PDB entry 8IC7 | X-ray diffraction, 1.35 A resolution | chains B and A

== Chain B (and A) ==
Name: exo-beta-D-arabinofuranosidase
Source organism: Microbacterium arabinogalactanolyticum
Notes: chain A of this document is another copy of the same molecule, construct and numbering; everything in this record applies to it too
Sequence (867 residues; numbered -3 to 863; the number before each row is that of its first residue; numbers below 1 keep their minus sign (Met-3 is residue -3)):
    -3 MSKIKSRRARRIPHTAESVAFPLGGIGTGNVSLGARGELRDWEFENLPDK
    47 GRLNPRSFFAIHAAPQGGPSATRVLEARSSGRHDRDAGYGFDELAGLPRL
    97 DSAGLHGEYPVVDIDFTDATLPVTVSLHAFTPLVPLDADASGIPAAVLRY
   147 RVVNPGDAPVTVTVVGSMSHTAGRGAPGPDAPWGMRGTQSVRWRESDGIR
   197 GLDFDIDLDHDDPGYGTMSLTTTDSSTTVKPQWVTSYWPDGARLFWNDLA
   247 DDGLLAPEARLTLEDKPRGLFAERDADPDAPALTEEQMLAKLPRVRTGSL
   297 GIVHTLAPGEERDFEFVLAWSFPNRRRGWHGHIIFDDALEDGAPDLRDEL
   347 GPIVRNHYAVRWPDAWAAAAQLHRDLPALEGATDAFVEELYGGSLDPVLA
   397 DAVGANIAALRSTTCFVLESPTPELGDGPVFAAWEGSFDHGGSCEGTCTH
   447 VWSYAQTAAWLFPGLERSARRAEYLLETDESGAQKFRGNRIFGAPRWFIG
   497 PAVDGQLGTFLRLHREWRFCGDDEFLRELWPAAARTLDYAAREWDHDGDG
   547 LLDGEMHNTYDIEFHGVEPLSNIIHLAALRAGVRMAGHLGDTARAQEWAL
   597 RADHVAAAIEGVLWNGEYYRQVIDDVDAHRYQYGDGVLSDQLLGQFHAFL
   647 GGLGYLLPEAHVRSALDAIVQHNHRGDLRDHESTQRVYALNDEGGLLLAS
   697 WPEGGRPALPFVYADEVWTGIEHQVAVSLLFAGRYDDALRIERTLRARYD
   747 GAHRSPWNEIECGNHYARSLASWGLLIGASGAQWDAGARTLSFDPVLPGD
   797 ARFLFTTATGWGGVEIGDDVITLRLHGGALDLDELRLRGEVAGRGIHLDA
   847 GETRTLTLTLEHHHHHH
Disordered / not traced: -3 to 1, 857-863 (chain A: -3 to 2, 856-863)
Metal / ion sites: Mg2+ site 1 near Asp201 (its only coordinating residue here); Mg2+ site 2: Asp244, Asp248, Leu250; Mg2+ site 3 near Glu539 (its only coordinating residue here); Mg2+ site 4: Asp541, Asp543, Asp545, Leu547, Asp549
Residues lining bound ligands:
  - beta-D-arabinofuranose (BXX), molecule 1: Glu431, Cys440, His446, Val447, Arg483, Thr555, Asp557, Arg682, Tyr709, Trp714, Glu757, Cys758, Tyr762, Arg764
  - beta-D-arabinofuranose (BXX), molecule 2: Arg671, Asp676, His677, Leu693
From the paper describing this entry:
  - catalytic residues: Glu431, Asp557
  - binding site for beta-D-arabinofuranose: Glu431, Asp557

== Interface between chain B and chain A ==
Pairs across the interface (157):
  Glu13(B) - Arg78(A)
  Ser14(B) - Arg78(A)
  Ser14(B) - Asp80(A)
  Arg69(B) - Asp676(A)  salt bridge
  Arg74(B) - Arg675(A)
  Arg74(B) - Asn687(A)
  Ser75(B) - Leu686(A)
  Ser75(B) - Asn687(A)  hydrogen bond (backbone-side chain)
  Gly77(B) - His749(A)  hydrogen bond (backbone-side chain)
  Arg78(B) - Glu13(A)
  Arg78(B) - Ser14(A)
  Arg78(B) - His749(A)
  His79(B) - Leu686(A)
  His79(B) - Asn687(A)
  His79(B) - His749(A)  hydrogen bond (backbone-backbone)
  His79(B) - Arg750(A)
  Asp80(B) - Ser14(A)
  Asp80(B) - His749(A)
  Asp80(B) - Ile756(A)
  Arg81(B) - Ile756(A)
  Asp82(B) - Phe434(A)
  Asp82(B) - Asp435(A)  hydrogen bond (side chain-backbone)
  Asp82(B) - Ile756(A)
  Asp82(B) - Glu757(A)
  Asp82(B) - Gly759(A)  hydrogen bond (backbone-backbone)
  Asp82(B) - Asn760(A)  hydrogen bond (backbone-backbone)
  Ala83(B) - Phe434(A)  hydrophobic
  Ala83(B) - Tyr684(A)  hydrogen bond (backbone-side chain)
  Ala83(B) - Glu757(A)
  Ala83(B) - Gly759(A)
  Gly84(B) - Val683(A)
  Gly84(B) - Tyr684(A)
  Gly84(B) - Ile756(A)
  Gly84(B) - Glu757(A)
  Tyr85(B) - Arg682(A)
  Tyr85(B) - Val683(A)  hydrogen bond (backbone-backbone)
  Phe87(B) - Thr680(A)
  Phe87(B) - Gln681(A)
  Phe87(B) - Arg682(A)
  Phe87(B) - Val708(A)
  Phe87(B) - Tyr709(A)  hydrophobic
  Phe87(B) - Glu712(A)
  Leu90(B) - Thr680(A)
  Ala91(B) - Val683(A)
  Gly92(B) - His677(A)
  Gly92(B) - Ser679(A)  hydrogen bond (backbone-backbone)
  Gly92(B) - Val683(A)
  Leu93(B) - Ser679(A)  hydrogen bond (backbone-backbone)
  Leu93(B) - Thr680(A)
  Pro94(B) - Arg675(A)
  Pro94(B) - His677(A)
  Pro94(B) - Glu678(A)
  Ser232(B) - Arg626(A)
  Trp234(B) - Asp557(A)
  Trp234(B) - Ile558(A)
  Trp234(B) - Tyr627(A)
  Trp234(B) - Val708(A)  hydrophobic
  Trp234(B) - Tyr709(A)
  Asp236(B) - Arg626(A)  salt bridge
  Asp236(B) - Tyr627(A)  hydrogen bond
  Asp236(B) - Leu705(A)
  Ala238(B) - Thr680(A)
  Arg239(B) - Glu678(A)  hydrogen bond (side chain-backbone)
  Arg239(B) - Thr680(A)
  Arg239(B) - Arg702(A)
  Arg239(B) - Ala704(A)
  Arg239(B) - Leu705(A)
  Arg239(B) - Asp711(A)  salt bridge
  Leu240(B) - Leu705(A)  hydrophobic
  Trp242(B) - Glu678(A)  hydrogen bond
  Asn243(B) - Ala704(A)  hydrogen bond (side chain-backbone)
  Leu259(B) - Arg626(A)
  Leu259(B) - Leu705(A)  hydrophobic
  Glu260(B) - Arg626(A)  salt bridge
  Gly265(B) - Ile495(A)
  Leu266(B) - His553(A)
  Leu266(B) - Asp557(A)
  Ala268(B) - Phe494(A)
  Arg270(B) - Asp333(A)  hydrogen bond (side chain-backbone)
  Arg270(B) - Ala334(A)
  Arg270(B) - Leu335(A)  hydrogen bond (side chain-backbone)
  Arg270(B) - Phe494(A)
  Asp332(B) - Arg270(A)  hydrogen bond (backbone-side chain)
  Asp333(B) - Arg270(A)
  Ala334(B) - Arg270(A)
  Leu335(B) - Arg270(A)  hydrogen bond (backbone-side chain)
  Phe434(B) - Asp82(A)
  Asp435(B) - Asp82(A)  hydrogen bond (backbone-side chain)
  Phe494(B) - Ala268(A)
  Phe494(B) - Arg270(A)
  Ile495(B) - Gly265(A)
  His553(B) - Leu266(A)
  Asp557(B) - Trp234(A)
  Asp557(B) - Leu266(A)
  Ile558(B) - Trp234(A)
  Arg626(B) - Ser232(A)
  Arg626(B) - Asp236(A)  salt bridge
  Arg626(B) - Leu259(A)
  Arg626(B) - Glu260(A)  salt bridge
  Tyr627(B) - Trp234(A)
  Tyr627(B) - Asp236(A)  hydrogen bond
  Arg675(B) - Arg74(A)  hydrogen bond (backbone-side chain)
  Arg675(B) - Asp97(A)  salt bridge
  Arg675(B) - Asp114(A)  salt bridge
  Arg675(B) - Thr116(A)  hydrogen bond
  His677(B) - Gly92(A)
  His677(B) - Pro94(A)
  Glu678(B) - Gly92(A)
  Glu678(B) - Pro94(A)
  Glu678(B) - Trp242(A)  hydrogen bond
  Ser679(B) - Gly92(A)  hydrogen bond (backbone-backbone)
  Ser679(B) - Leu93(A)  hydrogen bond (backbone-backbone)
  Thr680(B) - Phe87(A)
  Thr680(B) - Leu90(A)
  Thr680(B) - Leu93(A)
  Thr680(B) - Ala238(A)
  Thr680(B) - Arg239(A)
  Gln681(B) - Phe87(A)
  Arg682(B) - Tyr85(A)
  Arg682(B) - Phe87(A)
  Val683(B) - Gly84(A)
  Val683(B) - Tyr85(A)  hydrogen bond (backbone-backbone)
  Val683(B) - Ala91(A)
  Val683(B) - Gly92(A)
  Tyr684(B) - Ala83(A)  hydrogen bond (side chain-backbone)
  Tyr684(B) - Gly84(A)
  Leu686(B) - Ser75(A)
  Leu686(B) - His79(A)
  Asn687(B) - Arg74(A)  hydrogen bond
  Asn687(B) - Ser75(A)  hydrogen bond (side chain-backbone)
  Glu689(B) - His79(A)
  Arg702(B) - Arg239(A)
  Ala704(B) - Arg239(A)
  Ala704(B) - Asn243(A)  hydrogen bond (backbone-side chain)
  Leu705(B) - Asp236(A)
  Leu705(B) - Arg239(A)
  Leu705(B) - Leu259(A)  hydrophobic
  Val708(B) - Phe87(A)
  Val708(B) - Trp234(A)  hydrophobic
  Tyr709(B) - Phe87(A)  hydrophobic
  Tyr709(B) - Trp234(A)
  Glu712(B) - Phe87(A)
  His749(B) - Gly77(A)  hydrogen bond (side chain-backbone)
  His749(B) - Arg78(A)
  His749(B) - His79(A)  hydrogen bond (backbone-backbone)
  His749(B) - Asp80(A)
  Arg750(B) - His79(A)
  Arg750(B) - Asp80(A)
  Ile756(B) - Asp80(A)
  Ile756(B) - Arg81(A)
  Ile756(B) - Asp82(A)
  Glu757(B) - Asp82(A)
  Glu757(B) - Ala83(A)
  Glu757(B) - Gly84(A)
  Gly759(B) - Asp82(A)  hydrogen bond (backbone-backbone)
  Gly759(B) - Ala83(A)
  Asn760(B) - Asp82(A)  hydrogen bond (backbone-backbone)
Other interface residues (no listed pair), chain B (82 interface residues in all): Arg36, Thr68, Gly86, Ala246, Glu269, Ser433, Phe482, Trp493, Leu674, Asp711, Cys758
Other interface residues (no listed pair), chain A (86 interface residues in all): Arg36, Arg69, Gly86, Ala115, Leu240, Glu269, Asp332, Ser433, Phe482, Trp493, Glu559, Glu689, Ala748, Cys758

== Summary ==
Chain B and chain A form an interface of 82 and 86 residues respectively, with 34 hydrogen bonds and 8 salt
bridges. Polar pairs include Arg69(B)-Asp676(A), Asp236(B)-Arg626(A) and Arg239(B)-Asp711(A). Bound to chain
B: beta-D-arabinofuranose. From the paper: catalytic residues Glu431(B) and Asp557(B); a binding site for
beta-D-arabinofuranose at Glu431(B) and Asp557(B).
Chain B and chain A are both exo-beta-D-arabinofuranosidase (Microbacterium arabinogalactanolyticum); the
structure, exo-beta-D-arabinofuranosidase ExoMA2 from Microbacterium arabinogalactanolyticum in complex with
beta-D-arabinofuranose, was determined by X-ray diffraction, deposited together with 8HHV and 8IC8.
